PDB entry 5UBM | X-ray diffraction, 2.50 A resolution | chains A and I of the 3 polymer chains in the assembly

== Chain A ==
Name: Complement C1s subcomponent
Source organism: Homo sapiens
Notes: EC 3.4.21.42
UniProtKB: P09871 (C1S_HUMAN); residue numbers follow UniProt; this construct covers 437-688
Sequence (252 residues; row label = number of the first residue in the row):
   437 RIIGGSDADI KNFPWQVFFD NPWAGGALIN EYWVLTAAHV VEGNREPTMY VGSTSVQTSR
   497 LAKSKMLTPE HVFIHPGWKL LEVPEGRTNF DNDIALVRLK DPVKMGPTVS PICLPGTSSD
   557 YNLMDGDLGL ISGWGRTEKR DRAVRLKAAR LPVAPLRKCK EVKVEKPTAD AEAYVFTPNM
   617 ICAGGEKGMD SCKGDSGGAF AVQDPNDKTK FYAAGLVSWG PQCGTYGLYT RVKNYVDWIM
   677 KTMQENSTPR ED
Disordered / not traced: 437, 518-522, 599-608, 686-688
Disulfides: Cys595-Cys618, Cys628-Cys659
UniProt features mapped onto this chain:
  - active site (Charge relay system): His475, Asp529, Ser632
  - site: Arg437, Ile438 (Cleavage)

== Chain I ==
Name: Gigastasin
Source organism: Haementeria ghilianii
Sequence (137 residues; each row starts with the number of its first residue; numbers below 1 keep their minus sign (Ala-14 is residue -14)):
   -14 AHHHHHHTSG DDDDKAKKKL PKCQKQEDCG SWDLKCNNVT KKCECRNQVC GRGCPKERYQ
    46 RDKYGCRKCL CKGCDGFKCR LGCTYGFKTD KKGCEAFCTC NTKETACVNI WCTDPYKCNP
   106 ESGRCEDPNE EYEYDYE
Disordered / not traced: -14 to 2, 26-27, 120-122
Disulfides: Cys8-Cys21, Cys14-Cys28, Cys30-Cys51, Cys35-Cys54, Cys39-Cys56, Cys59-Cys79, Cys64-Cys83, Cys68-Cys85, Cys92-Cys103, Cys97-Cys110
Modified positions: Tyr117 (O-sulfo-L-tyrosine; TYS); Tyr119 (O-sulfo-L-tyrosine; TYS); Tyr121 (O-sulfo-L-tyrosine; TYS)

== Chain A / chain I interface ==
Pairs across the interface (67):
  Ile439(A) - Trp17(I)
  Gly440(A) - Trp17(I)
  Asn457(A) - Thr69(I)  hydrogen bond
  Pro458(A) - Leu66(I)  hydrophobic
  Pro458(A) - Gly67(I)
  Trp459(A) - Gly67(I)  hydrogen bond (backbone-backbone)
  Ala460(A) - Leu66(I)  hydrophobic
  His475(A) - Cys64(I)
  His475(A) - Leu66(I)
  His475(A) - Cys83(I)
  Val476(A) - Leu66(I)  hydrophobic
  Gln493(A) - Tyr117(I)
  Gln493(A) - Tyr119(I)  hydrogen bond (side chain-backbone)
  Thr494(A) - Tyr117(I)
  Thr524(A) - Phe82(I)
  Phe526(A) - Cys64(I)  hydrophobic
  Phe526(A) - Phe82(I)  hydrophobic
  Phe526(A) - Cys83(I)  hydrophobic
  Glu574(A) - Trp17(I)
  Arg576(A) - Tyr117(I)
  Arg576(A) - Tyr119(I)
  Asp577(A) - Arg109(I)  salt bridge
  Arg578(A) - Gly67(I)
  Arg578(A) - Cys68(I)  hydrogen bond (side chain-backbone)
  Arg578(A) - Arg109(I)
  Arg578(A) - Tyr119(I)
  Ala579(A) - Tyr119(I)
  Val580(A) - Tyr117(I)
  Val580(A) - Tyr119(I)
  Arg581(A) - Tyr119(I)
  Lys583(A) - Tyr119(I)
  Tyr610(A) - Asp60(I)  hydrogen bond
  Tyr610(A) - Phe62(I)
  Tyr610(A) - Phe82(I)  hydrophobic
  Gly624(A) - Trp17(I)  hydrogen bond (backbone-side chain)
  Asp626(A) - Arg65(I)  salt bridge
  Ser627(A) - Arg65(I)  hydrogen bond (backbone-side chain)
  Cys628(A) - Arg65(I)
  Lys629(A) - Arg65(I)
  Lys629(A) - Leu66(I)
  Lys629(A) - Phe72(I)
  Lys629(A) - Glu80(I)  salt bridge
  Gly630(A) - Arg65(I)  hydrogen bond (backbone-backbone)
  Gly630(A) - Leu66(I)
  Gly630(A) - Gly67(I)
  Asp631(A) - Arg65(I)  hydrogen bond (backbone-backbone)
  Ser632(A) - Arg65(I)  hydrogen bond (backbone-backbone)
  Ser632(A) - Leu66(I)  hydrogen bond (side chain-backbone)
  Ser654(A) - Cys64(I)
  Ser654(A) - Arg65(I)  hydrogen bond (backbone-backbone)
  Trp655(A) - Phe62(I)  hydrophobic
  Trp655(A) - Lys63(I)
  Trp655(A) - Cys64(I)  hydrophobic
  Trp655(A) - Arg65(I)
  Trp655(A) - Phe82(I)  hydrophobic
  Gly656(A) - Phe62(I)
  Gly656(A) - Lys63(I)  hydrogen bond (backbone-backbone)
  Gly656(A) - Arg65(I)
  Pro657(A) - Gly61(I)
  Pro657(A) - Phe62(I)
  Pro657(A) - Arg65(I)  hydrogen bond (backbone-side chain)
  Gln658(A) - Cys54(I)  hydrogen bond (side chain-backbone)
  Gln658(A) - Leu55(I)
  Gln658(A) - Gly61(I)  hydrogen bond (backbone-backbone)
  Gly660(A) - Trp17(I)
  Tyr662(A) - Arg65(I)  hydrogen bond (backbone-side chain)
  Gly663(A) - Arg65(I)
Interface residues without a listed pair, chain A (43 interface residues in all): Cys595, Glu597, Lys623, Val653, Cys659, Tyr665
Interface residues without a listed pair, chain I (23 interface residues in all): Glu12, Arg31, Gly36

== In short ==
The interface between chain A and chain I involves 43 residues on one side and 23 on the other; the contacts
include 17 hydrogen bonds and 3 salt bridges. Among the polar pairs are Asp577(A)-Arg109(I),
Asp626(A)-Arg65(I) and Lys629(A)-Glu80(I).
Here chain A is Complement C1s subcomponent (Homo sapiens) and chain I is Gigastasin (Haementeria ghilianii).
Entry 5UBM (Crystal structure of human C1s in complex with inhibitor gigastasin) was determined by X-ray
diffraction.
